Entry 5KU9 (X-ray diffraction, 2.20 A resolution); this record covers chain A.

[Chain A]
Protein: Induced myeloid leukemia cell differentiation protein Mcl-1
Source organism: Mus MUSCULUS, homo sapiens
Notes: EC 3.6.1.11
Sequence (162 residues; numbered 166 to 327; the number before each row is that of its first residue):
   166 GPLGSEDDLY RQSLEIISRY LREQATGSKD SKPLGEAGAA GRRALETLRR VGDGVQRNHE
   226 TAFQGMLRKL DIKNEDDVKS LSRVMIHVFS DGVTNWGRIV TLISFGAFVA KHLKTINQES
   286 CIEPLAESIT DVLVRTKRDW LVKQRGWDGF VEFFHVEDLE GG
Not modelled in the structure: 166-171, 195-196, 323-327
Bound ions: Na+: Glu240, Gln283, Ser285
Residues lining bound ligands: 6XJ ((3S)-3-azanyl-4-(4-bromophenyl)-N-[(3S)-1-[2-[[(2R)-1-(3,4-dichlorophenyl)-4-(methylamino)-4-oxidanylidene-butan-2-yl]amino]-2-oxidanylidene-ethyl]-2-oxidanylidene-4,5-dihydro-3H-1-benzazepin-3-yl]butanamide): His224, Ala227, Phe228, Met231, Val249, Met250, His252, Val253, Ser255, Asp256, Arg263, Thr266, Leu267, Phe270
What the authors report for this chain:
  - contacts within the chain: Asp256-Arg263 (salt bridge)
  - binding site for 6XJ: His252, Ser255, Arg263

[In short]
Chain A binds compound 6XJ. The Na+ site is built by Glu240, Gln283 and Ser285. The paper reports a binding
site for 6XJ at His252, Ser255 and Arg263; contacts within the chain involving Asp256 and Arg263.
Chain A is Induced myeloid leukemia cell differentiation protein Mcl-1 (Mus MUSCULUS, homo sapiens); the
structure, Crystal structure of MCL1 with compound 1, was determined by X-ray diffraction.
